Entry 5O6N (X-ray diffraction, 1.35 A resolution); this record covers chain A.

== Chain A ==
Name: Concanavalin-A
Source organism: Canavalia ensiformis
UniProtKB: P02866 (CONA_CANEN); the construct has insertions or renumbered stretches relative to UniProt, so the offset changes along the chain: 1-118 = UniProt 164-281; 119-237 = UniProt 30-148
Sequence (237 residues; each row starts with the number of its first residue):
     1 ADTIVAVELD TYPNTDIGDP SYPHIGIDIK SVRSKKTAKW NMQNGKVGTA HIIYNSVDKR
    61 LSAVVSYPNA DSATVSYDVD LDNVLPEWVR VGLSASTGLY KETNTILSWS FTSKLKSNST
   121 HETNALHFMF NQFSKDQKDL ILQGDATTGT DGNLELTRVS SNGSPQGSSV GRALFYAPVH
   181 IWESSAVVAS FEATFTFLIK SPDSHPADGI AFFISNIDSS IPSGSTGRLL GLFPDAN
Metal / ion sites: Mn2+: Glu8, Asp10, Asp19, His24; Ca2+: Asp10, Tyr12, Asn14, Asp19; Na+: Gln43, Lys46, Tyr67

== In short ==
The Mn2+ site is built by Glu8, Asp10, Asp19 and His24. Asp10, Tyr12, Asn14 and Asp19 form the Ca2+ site.
Chain A is Concanavalin-A (Canavalia ensiformis); the structure, High pressure flash cooled concanavalin A,
was determined by X-ray diffraction, deposited together with 5O6Q.
